PDB entry 7MEZ | electron microscopy, 2.89 A resolution | chains A and B

== Chain A ==
Name: Phosphatidylinositol 4,5-bisphosphate 3-kinase catalytic subunit gamma isoform
Source organism: Homo sapiens
Notes: EC 2.7.1.137, 2.7.1.153, 2.7.1.154, 2.7.11.1
Reference sequence: P48736 (PK3CG_HUMAN); residue numbers follow UniProt; this construct covers 1-1102
Sequence (1102 residues; each row starts with the number of its first residue):
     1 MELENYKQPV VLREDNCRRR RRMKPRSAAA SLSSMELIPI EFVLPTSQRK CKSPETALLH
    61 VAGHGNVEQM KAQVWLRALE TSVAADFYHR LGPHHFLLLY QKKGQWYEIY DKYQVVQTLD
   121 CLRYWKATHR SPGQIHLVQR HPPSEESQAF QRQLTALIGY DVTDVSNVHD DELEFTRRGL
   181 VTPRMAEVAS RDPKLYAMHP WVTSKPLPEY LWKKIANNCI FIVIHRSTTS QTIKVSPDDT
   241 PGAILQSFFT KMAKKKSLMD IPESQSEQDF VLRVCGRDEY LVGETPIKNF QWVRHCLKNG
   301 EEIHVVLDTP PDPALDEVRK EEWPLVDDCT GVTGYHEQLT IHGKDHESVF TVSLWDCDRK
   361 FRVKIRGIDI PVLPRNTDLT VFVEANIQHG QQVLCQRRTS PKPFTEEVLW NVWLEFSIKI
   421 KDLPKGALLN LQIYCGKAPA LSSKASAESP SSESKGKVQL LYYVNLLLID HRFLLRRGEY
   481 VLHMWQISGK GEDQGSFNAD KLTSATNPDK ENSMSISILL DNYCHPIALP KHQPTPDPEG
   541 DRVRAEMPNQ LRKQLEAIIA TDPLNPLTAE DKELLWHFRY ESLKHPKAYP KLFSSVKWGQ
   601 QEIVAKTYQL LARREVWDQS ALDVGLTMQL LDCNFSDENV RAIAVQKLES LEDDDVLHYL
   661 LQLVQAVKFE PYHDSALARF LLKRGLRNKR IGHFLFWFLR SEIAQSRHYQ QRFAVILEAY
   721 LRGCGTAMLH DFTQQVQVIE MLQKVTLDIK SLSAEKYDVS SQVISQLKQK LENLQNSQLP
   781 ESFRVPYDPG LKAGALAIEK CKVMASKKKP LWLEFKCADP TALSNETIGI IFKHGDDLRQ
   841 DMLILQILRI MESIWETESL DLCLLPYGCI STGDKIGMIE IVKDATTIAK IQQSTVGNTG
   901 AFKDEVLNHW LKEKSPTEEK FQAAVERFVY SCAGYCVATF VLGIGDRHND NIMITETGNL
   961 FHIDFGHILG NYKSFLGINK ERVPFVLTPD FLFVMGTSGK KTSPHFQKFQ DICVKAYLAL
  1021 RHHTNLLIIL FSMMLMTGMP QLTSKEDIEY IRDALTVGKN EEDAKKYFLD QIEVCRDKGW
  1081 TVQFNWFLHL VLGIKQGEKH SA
Not modelled in the structure: 1-39, 46-52, 253-266, 437-458, 489-496, 753-764, 1092-1102
Reported in the primary citation:
  - mutagenesis - D369R: decreased catalytic activity on Gbetagamma
  - mutagenesis - E347K, D369R, R472C: unchanged binding to Phosphoinositide 3-kinase regulatory subunit 5 (chain B)
  - disease-associated variants - E347K, R472C: increased catalytic activity

== Chain B ==
Name: Phosphoinositide 3-kinase regulatory subunit 5
Source organism: Sus scrofa
Reference sequence: O02696 (PI3R5_PIG); residues 1-877 here = UniProt positions 1-877
Sequence (881 residues; row label = number of the first residue in the row; numbers below 1 keep their minus sign (Gly-3 is residue -3)):
    -3 GAGTMQPGAT TCTEDRIQHA LERCLHGLSL SRRSTSWSAG LCLNCWSLQE LVSRDPGHFL
    57 ILLEQILQKT REVQEKGTYD LLAPLALLFY STVLCTPHFP PDSDLLLKAA RTYHRFLTWP
   117 VPYCSICQEL LTFIDAELKA PGISYQRLVR AEQGLSTRSH RSSTVTVLLL NPVEVQAEFL
   177 DVADKLSTPG PSPHSAYITL LLHAFQATFG AHCDLSGLHR RLQSKTLAEL EAIFTETAEA
   237 QELASGIGDA AEARQWLRTK LQAVGEKAGF PGVLDTAKPG KLRTIPIPVA RCYTYSWNQD
   297 SFDILQEILL KEQELLQPEI LDDEEDEDEE DEEEDLDADG HCAERDSVLS TGSAASHAST
   357 LSLASSQASG PTLSRQLLTS FVSGLSDGVD SGYMEDIEES AYERPRRPGG HERRGHRRPG
   417 QKFNRIYKLF KSTSQMVLRR DSRSLEGSPD SGPPLRRAGS LCSPLDSPTL PPSRAQRSRS
   477 LPQPKLSPQL PGWLLAPASR HQRRRPFLSG DEDPKASTLR VVVFGSDRIS GKVARAYSNL
   537 RRLENNRPLL TRFFKLQFFY VPVKRSRGTG TPTSPAPRSQ TPPLPTDAPR HPGPAELGAA
   597 PWEESTNDIS HYLGMLDPWY ERNVLGLMHL PPEVLCQSLK AEPRPLEGSP AQLPILADML
   657 LYYCRFAARP VLLQVYQTEL TFITGEKTTE IFIHSLELGH SAATRAIKAS GPGSKRLGID
   717 GDREAVPLTL QIIYSKGAIS GRSRWSNMEK LCTSVNLSKA CRQQEELDSS TEALTLNLTE
   777 VVKRQTPKSK KGFNQISTSQ IKVDKVQIIG SNSCPFAVCL DQDERKILQS VIRCEVSPCY
   837 KPEKSSLCPP PQRPSYPPAP ATPDLCSLLC LPIMTFSGAL P
Not modelled in the structure: -3 to 10, 24-40, 311-512, 560-603, 623-650, 835-863
Construct notes: expression tag (-3 to 0); engineered mutation Arg473 (Gly in O02696), Ala530 (Val in O02696)

== Interface between chain A and chain B ==
Residue-residue contacts (52):
  Ile341(A) with His110(B), hydrogen bond (backbone-side chain); Thr114(B)
  His346(A) with His110(B)
  Cys357(A) with Thr114(B)
  Arg359(A) with Tyr75(B), hydrogen bond; Thr114(B), hydrogen bond (side chain-backbone); Trp115(B); Pro116(B)
  Arg362(A) with Tyr75(B); Pro116(B)
  Lys364(A) with Pro877(B), hydrogen bond (side chain-backbone)
  Arg366(A) with Ile735(B)
  Gly367(A) with Ile735(B)
  Asp369(A) with Gly733(B); Ile735(B); Ser736(B), hydrogen bond; Arg738(B), salt bridge; Arg740(B), salt bridge
  Ile370(A) with Arg738(B); Arg740(B), hydrogen bond (backbone-side chain)
  Pro371(A) with Arg738(B); Arg740(B)
  Lys402(A) with Asp764(B), salt bridge
  Glu406(A) with Arg740(B)
  Glu407(A) with Lys732(B); Gly733(B), hydrogen bond (side chain-backbone); Ile735(B); Lys798(B), hydrogen bond (backbone-side chain)
  Leu409(A) with Ile735(B), hydrophobic; Asp764(B); Lys798(B)
  Trp410(A) with Asp764(B)
  Asn411(A) with Ser765(B), hydrogen bond (side chain-backbone); Thr767(B)
  Trp413(A) with Pro877(B), hydrogen bond (side chain-backbone)
  Glu415(A) with Tyr75(B)
  Val481(A) with Ser736(B)
  His483(A) with Arg738(B)
  Lys510(A) with Arg738(B), hydrogen bond (backbone-side chain)
  Ser513(A) with Arg738(B), hydrogen bond (backbone-side chain)
  Ser515(A) with Ser736(B); Arg738(B)
  Ser517(A) with Ile735(B)
  Asp521(A) with Pro116(B)
  Asn522(A) with Pro116(B); Val117(B), hydrogen bond (backbone-backbone)
  Tyr523(A) with Thr114(B); Trp115(B); Pro116(B)
  Cys524(A) with Cys120(B), hydrogen bond; Gln124(B), hydrogen bond
  His525(A) with Gln124(B)
Also at the interface, not in a pair above, chain A (41 interface residues in all): Lys344, Val349, Val352, Asp356, Lys360, Thr405, Val408, Glu511, Asn512, Met514, Leu519
Also at the interface, not in a pair above, chain B (24 interface residues in all): Leu113, Ser121, Leu127, Asp131, Ser766
From the paper, about this interface:
  - specific contacts: Asp369(A)-Arg738(B), Asp369(A)-Arg740(B)
  - interface residues, chain B: Ile729(B)

== Overview ==
41 residues of chain A and 24 residues of chain B are in contact, with 15 hydrogen bonds and 3 salt bridges.
Polar pairs include Asp369(A)-Arg738(B), Asp369(A)-Arg740(B) and Lys402(A)-Asp764(B). The authors report
contacts between Asp369(A) and Arg738(B) and Asp369(A) and Arg740(B). The paper reports that E347K and R472C
of chain A increase catalytic activity; the interface residue Ile729(B).
Here chain A is Phosphatidylinositol 4,5-bisphosphate 3-kinase catalytic subunit gamma isoform (Homo sapiens)
and chain B is Phosphoinositide 3-kinase regulatory subunit 5 (Sus scrofa). Entry 7MEZ (Structure of the
phosphoinositide 3-kinase p110 gamma (PIK3CG) p101 (PIK3R5) complex) was determined by electron microscopy.
